Entry 7QDF (X-ray diffraction, 2.30 A resolution); this record covers chain AAA.

# Chain AAA
Protein: Gag polyprotein
From: Human immunodeficiency virus type 1 group M subtype B (isolate NY5)
Notes: engineered mutation(s): R120
Reference sequence: P12493 (GAG_HV1N5); the construct has insertions or renumbered stretches relative to UniProt, so the offset changes along the chain: 1-119 = UniProt 133-251; 121-232 = UniProt 252-363
Chain sequence (232 residues; numbered 1 to 232; the number before each row is that of its first residue):
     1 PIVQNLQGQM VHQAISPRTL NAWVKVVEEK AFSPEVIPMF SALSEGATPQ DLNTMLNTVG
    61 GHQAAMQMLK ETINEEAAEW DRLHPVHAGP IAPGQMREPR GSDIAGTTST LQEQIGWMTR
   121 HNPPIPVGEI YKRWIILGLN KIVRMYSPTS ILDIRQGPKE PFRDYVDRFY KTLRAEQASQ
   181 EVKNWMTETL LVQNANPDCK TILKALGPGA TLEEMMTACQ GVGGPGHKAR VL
Not modelled in the structure: 223-232
Differences from the reference sequence: insertion (120)
Swiss-Prot annotation at these positions:
  - region: Asn57 to Gln95 (Interaction with human PPIA/CYPA and NUP153), Pro85 to Pro93 (PPIA/CYPA-binding loop)
  - site: Leu232 (Cleavage)
  - modified residue: Ser16 (Phosphoserine)
Reported in the primary citation:
  - contacts within the chain: Glu98-Arg120 (salt bridge)

# In short
The paper reports contacts within the chain involving Glu98 and Arg120.
Chain AAA is Gag polyprotein (Human immunodeficiency virus type 1 group M subtype B (isolate NY5)); the
structure, Hexameric HIV-1 (M-group) CA R120 mutant, was determined by X-ray diffraction (same publication as
7T12, 7T13, 7T14, 7T15 and 8D3B).
